1TJ5 - chain A; structure by X-ray diffraction, 2.20 A resolution.

== Chain A ==
Name: Sucrose-Phosphatase
From: Synechocystis sp. PCC 6803
Notes: EC 3.1.3.24
Reference sequence: P74325 (P74325_SYNY3); residue numbers follow UniProt; this construct covers 1-244
Chain sequence (244 residues; numbered 1 to 244; the number before each row is that of its first residue):
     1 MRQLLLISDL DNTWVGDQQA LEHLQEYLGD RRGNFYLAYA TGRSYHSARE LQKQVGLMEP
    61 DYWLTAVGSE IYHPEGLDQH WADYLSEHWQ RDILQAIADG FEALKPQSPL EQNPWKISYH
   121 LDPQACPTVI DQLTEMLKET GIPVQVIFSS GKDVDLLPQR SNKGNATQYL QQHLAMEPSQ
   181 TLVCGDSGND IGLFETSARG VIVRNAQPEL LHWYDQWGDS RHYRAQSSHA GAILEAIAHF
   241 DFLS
Metal / ion sites: Mg2+ site 1: Asp9, Asp186, Ser187, Asn189, Asp190; Mg2+ site 2: Asp9, Asp11, Asp186 (together with beta-D-fructofuranose, phosphate ion)
From the paper describing this entry:
  - binding site for alpha-D-glucopyranose: Gln107, Lys116, Asn189
  - binding site for phosphate ion: Asp11, Thr41, Gly42, Lys163, Asn189
  - conformationally variable residues (side-chain flip): Asp9
  - catalytic residues: Asp9, Asp11, Thr41, Gly42, Lys163 (proposed by the authors, not directly observed)

== In short ==
Asp9, Asp186, Ser187, Asn189 and Asp190 form the Mg2+ site 1. Asp9, Asp11 and Asp186 coordinate Mg2+ site 2.
From the paper: catalytic residues Asp9, Asp11 and Thr41 among others; a binding site for phosphate ion at
Asp11, Thr41 and Gly42 among others.
Chain A is Sucrose-Phosphatase (Synechocystis sp. PCC 6803); the structure, X-Ray structure of the
Sucrose-Phosphatase (SPP) from Synechocystis sp. PCC6803 in complex with sucrose and phosphate, was determined
by X-ray diffraction (same publication as 1TJ3, 1TJ4, 1U2S, 1U2T and 1S2O).
